Entry 4Y69 (X-ray diffraction, 2.90 A resolution); this record covers chains F and G of the 30 polymer chains in the assembly.

== Chain F ==
Molecule: Probable proteasome subunit alpha type-7
From: Saccharomyces cerevisiae (strain ATCC 204508 / S288c)
Notes: EC 3.4.25.1
UniProt: P21242 (PSA7_YEAST); residues -3 to 284 here correspond to UniProt positions 1-288 (UniProt number = residue number + 4)
Chain sequence (288 residues; row label = number of the first residue in the row; numbers below 1 keep their minus sign (Met-3 is residue -3)):
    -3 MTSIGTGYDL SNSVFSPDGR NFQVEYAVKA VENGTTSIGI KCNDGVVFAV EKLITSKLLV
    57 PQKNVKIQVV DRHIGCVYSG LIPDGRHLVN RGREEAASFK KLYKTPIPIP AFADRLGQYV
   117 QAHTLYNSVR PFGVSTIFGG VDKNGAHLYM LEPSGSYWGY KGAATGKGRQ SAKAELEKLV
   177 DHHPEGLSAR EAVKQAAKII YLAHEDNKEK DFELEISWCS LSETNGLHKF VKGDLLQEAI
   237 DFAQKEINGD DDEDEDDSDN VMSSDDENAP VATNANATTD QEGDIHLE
Not modelled in the structure: -3 to 1, 245-284
Curated features (UniProtKB/Swiss-Prot):
  - modified residue: Thr-2 (N-acetylthreonine)

== Chain G ==
Molecule: Proteasome subunit alpha type-1
From: Saccharomyces cerevisiae (strain ATCC 204508 / S288c)
Notes: EC 3.4.25.1
UniProt: P21243 (PSA1_YEAST); residues -8 to 243 here correspond to UniProt positions 1-252 (UniProt number = residue number + 9)
Chain sequence (252 residues; row label = number of the first residue in the row; numbers below 1 keep their minus sign (Met-8 is residue -8)):
    -8 MSGAAAASAA GYDRHITIFS PEGRLYQVEY AFKATNQTNI NSLAVRGKDC TVVISQKKVP
    52 DKLLDPTTVS YIFCISRTIG MVVNGPIPDA RNAALRAKAE AAEFRYKYGY DMPCDVLAKR
   112 MANLSQIYTQ RAYMRPLGVI LTFVSVDEEL GPSIYKTDPA GYYVGYKATA TGPKQQEITT
   172 NLENHFKKSK IDHINEESWE KVVEFAITHM IDALGTEFSK NDLEVGVATK DKFFTLSAEN
   232 IEERLVAIAE QD
Not modelled in the structure: -8 to 1, 243
Bound ions: Mg2+: Thr8, Tyr119, Arg122, Met125

== Chain F / chain G interface ==
Residue-residue contacts - 64 pairs, chain F then chain G:
  Thr2(F) with His6(G)
  Gly3(F) with His6(G)
  Tyr4(F) with Arg5(G); His6(G); Tyr21(G)
  Ser9(F) with Arg126(G)
  Val10(F) with His6(G); Gln18(G)
  Phe11(F) with Gln18(G), hydrogen bond (backbone-side chain); Tyr21(G); Ala22(G), hydrophobic; Ala25(G), hydrophobic; Arg126(G); Pro127(G); Gly129(G)
  Ser12(F) with Tyr21(G)
  Pro13(F) with Tyr21(G), hydrophobic; Lys24(G), hydrogen bond (backbone-side chain)
  Asp14(F) with Lys24(G)
  Gly15(F) with Tyr21(G); Ala25(G)
  Lys37(F) with Asp56(G), salt bridge
  Asp110(F) with Arg82(G)
  Gln114(F) with Arg82(G), hydrogen bond (side chain-backbone); Asn83(G); Leu86(G)
  Gln117(F) with Pro79(G); Asp80(G); Asn83(G), hydrogen bond; Arg126(G)
  Thr120(F) with Arg126(G), hydrogen bond (backbone-side chain)
  Leu121(F) with Tyr124(G); Arg126(G); Leu128(G), hydrophobic
  Tyr122(F) with Tyr124(G); Met125(G), hydrophobic
  Ser150(F) with Pro79(G)
  Gly151(F) with Pro79(G)
  Ser152(F) with Ile78(G); Pro79(G)
  Tyr153(F) with Arg82(G), hydrogen bond (backbone-side chain)
  Trp154(F) with Leu55(G), hydrophobic; Thr59(G); Val60(G), hydrophobic; Ser61(G); Tyr62(G); Ile78(G), hydrophobic; Arg82(G)
  Gly155(F) with Leu55(G); Asp56(G), hydrogen bond (backbone-backbone); Thr59(G), hydrogen bond (backbone-side chain)
  Tyr156(F) with Leu54(G); Leu55(G); Asp56(G)
  Lys157(F) with Lys53(G); Leu54(G), hydrogen bond (backbone-backbone); Leu55(G)
  Gly158(F) with Leu54(G), hydrogen bond (backbone-backbone)
  Lys169(F) with Leu54(G)
  Leu172(F) with Leu54(G), hydrophobic
  Glu173(F) with Lys53(G); Leu54(G)
  Val176(F) with Leu54(G), hydrophobic
  Asp177(F) with Lys53(G), salt bridge
Interface residues without a listed pair, chain F (32 interface residues in all): Tyr145
Interface residues without a listed pair, chain G (29 interface residues in all): Asp52, Pro57

== Summary ==
32 residues of chain F face 29 of chain G across their interface, with 10 hydrogen bonds and 2 salt bridges.
Polar pairs include Lys37(F)-Asp56(G), Asp177(F)-Lys53(G) and Phe11(F)-Gln18(G). Thr8(G), Tyr119(G), Arg122(G)
and Met125(G) coordinate Mg2+.
Chain F is Probable proteasome subunit alpha type-7 and chain G is Proteasome subunit alpha type-1, both from
Saccharomyces cerevisiae (strain ATCC 204508 / S288c); the structure, Yeast 20S proteasome in complex with
Ac-PAD-ep, was determined by X-ray diffraction together with 4Y6A, 4Y6V, 4Y6Z, 4Y70, 4Y74, 4Y75 and 34 further
entries from the same study.
